1NGP - chains L and H; structure by X-ray diffraction, 2.40 A resolution.

# Chain L
Molecule: N1G9 (IGG1-lambda)
Source organism: Mus musculus
Notes: fragment: fab fragment
Sequence (215 residues; each row starts with the number of its first residue):
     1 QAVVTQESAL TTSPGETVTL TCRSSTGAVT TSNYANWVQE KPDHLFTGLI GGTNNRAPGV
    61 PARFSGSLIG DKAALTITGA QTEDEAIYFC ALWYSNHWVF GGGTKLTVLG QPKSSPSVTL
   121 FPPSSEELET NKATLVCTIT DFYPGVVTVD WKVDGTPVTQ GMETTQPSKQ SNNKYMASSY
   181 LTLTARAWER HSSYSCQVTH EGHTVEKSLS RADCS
Not modelled in the structure: 212-215
Cystine bridges: C22-C90, C137-C196
Ligand contacts: 2-(4-hydroxy-3-nitrophenyl)acetic acid (NPA): Y34, W93, W98

# Chain H
Molecule: N1G9 (IGG1-lambda)
Source organism: Mus musculus
Notes: fragment: fab fragment
UniProt: P01751 (HV07_MOUSE); aligned to UniProt positions 20-241 over residues 1-222 (the alignment contains insertions or deletions, so no single offset holds)
Sequence (222 residues; each row starts with the number of its first residue):
     1 QVQLQQPGAE LVKPGASVKL SCKASGYTFT SYWMHWVKQR PGRGLEWIGR IDPNSGGTKY
    61 NEKFKSKATL TVDKPSSTAY MQLSSLTSED SAVYYCARYD YYGSSYFDYW GQGTTLTVSS
   121 AKTTPPSVYP LAPGSAAQTN SMVTLGCLVK GYFPEPVTVT WNSGSLSSGV HTFPAVLQSD
   181 LYTLSSSVTV PSSPWPSETV TCNVAHPASS TKVDKKIVPR DC
Not modelled in the structure: 136-140, 221-222
Cystine bridges: C22-C96, C147-C202
Differences from the reference sequence: conflict Q1 (Glu22 in P01751), Q3 (Lys24 in P01751), Q5 (His26 in P01751), 26 further conflict positions vs the reference (P01751) not listed; insertion (99)
Ligand contacts: 2-(4-hydroxy-3-nitrophenyl)acetic acid (NPA): W33, H35, R50, K59, Y99, Y101, S105

# Chain L / chain H interface
Contacting residue pairs - 64 pairs, chain L then chain H:
  Y34(L) - S105(H)
  N36(L) - S105(H)  hydrogen bond (side chain-backbone)
  N36(L) - Y106(H)
  N36(L) - F107(H)  hydrogen bond (side chain-backbone)
  V38(L) - W110(H)  hydrophobic
  E40(L) - Q39(H)  hydrogen bond
  H44(L) - Q39(H)
  H44(L) - Y95(H)  hydrogen bond
  H44(L) - Q112(H)
  F46(L) - L45(H)  hydrophobic
  F46(L) - Y95(H)
  F46(L) - W110(H)  hydrophobic
  G48(L) - F107(H)
  G48(L) - D108(H)  hydrogen bond (backbone-backbone)
  I50(L) - Y106(H)
  G51(L) - S104(H)
  G51(L) - S105(H)
  G51(L) - Y106(H)
  G52(L) - S104(H)
  G52(L) - S105(H)  hydrogen bond (backbone-backbone)
  N55(L) - S104(H)  hydrogen bond (side chain-backbone)
  N55(L) - Y106(H)
  A57(L) - Y106(H)  hydrophobic
  P58(L) - Y106(H)
  N96(L) - W47(H)
  H97(L) - W47(H)
  H97(L) - N61(H)
  H97(L) - E62(H)  hydrogen bond (side chain-backbone)
  W98(L) - H35(H)
  W98(L) - W47(H)
  W98(L) - Y99(H)
  W98(L) - F107(H)
  F100(L) - L45(H)
  F121(L) - L131(H)
  F121(L) - T144(H)
  F121(L) - L145(H)
  F121(L) - G146(H)
  P122(L) - A132(H)
  S124(L) - Y129(H)
  S124(L) - P130(H)
  E126(L) - Y129(H)
  E126(L) - P130(H)
  E126(L) - K215(H)  salt bridge
  E127(L) - K150(H)  salt bridge
  T130(L) - Y129(H)
  K132(L) - K150(H)
  T134(L) - K150(H)  hydrogen bond
  V136(L) - L131(H)  hydrophobic
  V136(L) - S185(H)
  T138(L) - F173(H)
  T140(L) - H171(H)
  T140(L) - F173(H)
  E163(L) - V176(H)
  T165(L) - P174(H)
  T165(L) - V176(H)
  Q166(L) - G42(H)
  S168(L) - P174(H)
  Q170(L) - H171(H)
  M176(L) - F173(H)  hydrophobic
  A177(L) - F173(H)
  S178(L) - F173(H)
  Y180(L) - V176(H)  hydrophobic
  Y180(L) - L184(H)
  Y180(L) - S185(H)  hydrogen bond
Other interface residues (no listed pair), chain L (45 interface residues in all): T47, R56, F89, W93, T119, I139, D141, T182
Other interface residues (no listed pair), chain H (42 interface residues in all): V37, G44, K59, Y60, V93, P133, L148, T172, Q178, T183, S187

# Overview
45 residues of chain L and 42 residues of chain H are in contact; the contacts include 10 hydrogen bonds and 2
salt bridges. Polar contacts include E126(L)-K215(H), E127(L)-K150(H) and N36(L)-S105(H).
2-(4-hydroxy-3-nitrophenyl)acetic acid is bound between chain L and chain H.
Here chain L is N1G9 (IGG1-lambda) and chain H is N1G9 (IGG1-lambda), both from Mus musculus. Entry 1NGP (N1G9
(IGG1-lambda) fab fragment complexed with (4-hydroxy-3-nitrophenyl) acetate) was determined by X-ray
diffraction together with 1NGQ from the same study.
